Entry 2HFZ (X-ray diffraction, 3.00 A resolution); this record covers chain A.

== Chain A ==
Name: RNA-directed RNA polymerase(NS5)
Organism: Kunjin virus
Notes: EC 2.7.7.48; fragment: RNA-directed RNA polymerase domain
UniProt: P14335 (POLG_KUNJM); residues 274-905 here correspond to UniProt positions 2802-3433 (UniProt number = residue number + 2528)
Amino-acid sequence (639 residues; each row starts with the number of its first residue):
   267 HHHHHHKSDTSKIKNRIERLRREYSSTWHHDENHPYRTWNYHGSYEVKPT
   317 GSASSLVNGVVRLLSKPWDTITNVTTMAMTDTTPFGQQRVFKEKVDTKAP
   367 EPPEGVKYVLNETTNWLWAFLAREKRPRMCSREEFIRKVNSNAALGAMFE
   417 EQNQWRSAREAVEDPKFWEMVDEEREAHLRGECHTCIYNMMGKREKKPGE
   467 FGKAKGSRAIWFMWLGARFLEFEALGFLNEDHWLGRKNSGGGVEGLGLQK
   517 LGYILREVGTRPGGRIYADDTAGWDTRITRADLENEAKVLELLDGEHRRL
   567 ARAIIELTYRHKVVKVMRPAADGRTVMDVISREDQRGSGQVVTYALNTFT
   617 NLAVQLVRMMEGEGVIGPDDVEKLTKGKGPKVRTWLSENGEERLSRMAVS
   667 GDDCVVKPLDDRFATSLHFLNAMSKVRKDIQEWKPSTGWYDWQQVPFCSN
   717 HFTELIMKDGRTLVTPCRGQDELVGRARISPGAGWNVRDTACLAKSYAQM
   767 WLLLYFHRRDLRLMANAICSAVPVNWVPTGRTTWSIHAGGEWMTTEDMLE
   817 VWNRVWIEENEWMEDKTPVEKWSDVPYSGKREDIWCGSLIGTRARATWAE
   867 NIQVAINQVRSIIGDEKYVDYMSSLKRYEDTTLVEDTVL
Disordered / not traced: 267-273, 410-415, 459-470, 900-905
Construct notes: expression tag (267-272)
Disulfide bonds: C733-C852
Bound ions: Zn2+: E440, H444, C449, C452; Mg2+: D536, D669
Reported in the primary citation:
  - Mg2+ coordination: D536, D669
  - conformationally variable residues (order/disorder transition): G317 to S321, N339 to V361, E416 to N419, I453 to G458, K471 to G472, H577 to R602, G748 to W751
  - catalytic residues: D536, D668, D669 (by similarity / conservation)

== Summary ==
E440, H444, C449 and C452 coordinate Zn2+. D536 and D669 coordinate Mg2+. The paper reports catalytic residues
D536, D668 and D669; Mg2+ coordination by D536 and D669.
Chain A is RNA-directed RNA polymerase(NS5) (Kunjin virus); the structure, Crystal structure of RNA dependent
RNA polymerase domain from West Nile virus, was determined by X-ray diffraction (same publication as 2HCN and
2HCS).
